3J1C - chains B and L of the 18 polymer chains in the assembly; structure by electron microscopy, 9.10 A resolution (very low resolution: no residue pairs are listed; an interface is given only as per-side residue counts).

# Chain B (and L)
Name: Chaperonin alpha subunit
From: Acidianus tengchongensis
Notes: chain L of this document is another copy of the same molecule, construct and numbering; everything in this record applies to it too
UniProt: Q877H0 (Q877H0_9CREN); residue numbers follow UniProt; this construct covers 1-563
Sequence (563 residues; row label = number of the first residue in the row):
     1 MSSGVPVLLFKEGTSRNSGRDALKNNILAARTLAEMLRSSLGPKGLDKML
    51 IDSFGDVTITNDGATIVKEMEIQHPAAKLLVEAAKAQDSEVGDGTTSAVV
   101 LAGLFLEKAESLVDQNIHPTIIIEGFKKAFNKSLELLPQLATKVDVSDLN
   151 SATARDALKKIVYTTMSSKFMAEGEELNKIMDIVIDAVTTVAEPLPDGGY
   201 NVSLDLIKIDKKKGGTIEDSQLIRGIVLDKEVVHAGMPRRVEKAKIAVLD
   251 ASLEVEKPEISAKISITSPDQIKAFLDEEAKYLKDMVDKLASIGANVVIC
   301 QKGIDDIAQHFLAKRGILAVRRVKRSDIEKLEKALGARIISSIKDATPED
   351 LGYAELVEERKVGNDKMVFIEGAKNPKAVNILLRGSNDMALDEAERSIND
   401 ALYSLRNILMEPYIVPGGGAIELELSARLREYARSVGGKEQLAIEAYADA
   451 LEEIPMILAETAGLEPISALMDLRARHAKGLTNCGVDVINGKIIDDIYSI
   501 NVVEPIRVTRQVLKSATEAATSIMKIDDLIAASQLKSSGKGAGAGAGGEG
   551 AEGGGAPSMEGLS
Disordered / not traced: 1-13, 533-563

# How chain B and chain L interact
At this resolution (9 A) residue pairs are not listed: 10 residues of chain B and 10 of chain L lie at the interface.

# Overview
The chain B/chain L interface involves 10 residues from each chain.
Both chains are Chaperonin alpha subunit (Acidianus tengchongensis). Entry 3J1C (Cryo-EM structure of 9-fold
symmetric rATcpn-alpha in apo state) was determined by electron microscopy, deposited together with 3J1B, 3J1E
and 3J1F.
